Entry 7W9V (electron microscopy, 3.95 A resolution); this record covers chains F and I of the 11 polymer chains in the assembly.

== Chain F ==
Molecule: Histone H4
Source organism: Homo sapiens
UniProt: P62805 (H4_HUMAN); residues 0-102 here correspond to UniProt positions 1-103 (UniProt number = residue number + 1)
Amino-acid sequence (106 residues; each row starts with the number of its first residue; numbers below 1 keep their minus sign (Gly-3 is residue -3)):
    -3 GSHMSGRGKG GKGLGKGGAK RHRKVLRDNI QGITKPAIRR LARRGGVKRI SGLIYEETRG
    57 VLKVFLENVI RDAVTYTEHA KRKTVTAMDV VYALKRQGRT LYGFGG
Disordered / not traced: -3 to 24
Construct notes: expression tag (-3 to -1)
Swiss-Prot annotation at these positions:
  - DNA-binding region: Lys16 to Lys20
  - modified residue: Ser1 (N-acetylserine), Arg3 (Asymmetric dimethylarginine), Lys5 (N6-(2-hydroxyisobutyryl)lysine), Lys8 (N6-(2-hydroxyisobutyryl)lysine), Lys12 (N6-(2-hydroxyisobutyryl)lysine), Lys16 (N6-(2-hydroxyisobutyryl)lysine), Lys20 (N6,N6,N6-trimethyllysine), Lys31 (N6-(2-hydroxyisobutyryl)lysine), Lys44 (N6-(2-hydroxyisobutyryl)lysine), Ser47 (Phosphoserine), Tyr51 (Phosphotyrosine), Lys59 (N6-(2-hydroxyisobutyryl)lysine), Lys77 (N6-(2-hydroxyisobutyryl)lysine), Lys79 (N6-(2-hydroxyisobutyryl)lysine), Thr80 (Phosphothreonine), Tyr88 (Phosphotyrosine), Lys91 (N6-(2-hydroxyisobutyryl)lysine)
  - cross-link (Glycyl lysine isopeptide (Lys-Gly)): Lys12 (interchain with G-Cter in SUMO2), Lys20 (interchain with G-Cter in SUMO2), Lys31 (interchain with G-Cter in SUMO2), Lys59 (interchain with G-Cter in SUMO2), Lys79 (interchain with G-Cter in SUMO2), Lys91 (interchain with G-Cter in SUMO2)

== Chain I ==
Molecule: 145-nt DNA strand
Sequence (145 nucleotides; row label = number of the first residue in the row; numbers below 1 keep their minus sign (DA-72 is residue -72)):
   -72 ATCAGAATCC CGGTGCCGAG GCCGCTCAAT TGGTCGTAGA CAGCTCTAGC ACCGCTTAAA
   -12 CGCACGTACG CGCTGTCCCC CGCGTTTTAA CCGCCAAGGG GATTACTCCC TAGTCTCCAG
    48 GCACGTGTCA GATATATACA TCGAT

== Chain F / chain I interface ==
Residue-residue contacts - 10 pairs, chain F then chain I:
  Arg35(F) with DC8(I), salt bridge to the phosphate
  Arg45(F) with DC7(I), phosphate contact; DC8(I), phosphate contact
  Ile46(F) with DC7(I), sugar contact; DC8(I), hydrogen bond to the phosphate
  Gly48(F) with DC7(I), phosphate contact
  Arg78(F) with DG28(I), phosphate contact
  Lys79(F) with DG27(I), salt bridge to the phosphate; DG28(I), hydrogen bond to the phosphate
  Thr80(F) with DG28(I), hydrogen bond to the phosphate
Also at the interface, not in a pair above, chain F (12 interface residues in all): Arg39, Lys44, Ser47, Tyr51, Lys77
Also at the interface, not in a pair above, chain I (6 interface residues in all): DG9, DA29

== Summary ==
The interface between chain F and chain I involves 12 residues on one side and 6 on the other, with 3 hydrogen
bonds and 2 salt bridges. Polar contacts include Ile46(F)-DC8(I), Lys79(F)-DG28(I) and Thr80(F)-DG28(I).
UniProt lists a DNA-binding region on chain F.
Here chain F is Histone H4 (Homo sapiens) and chain I is a 145-nt DNA strand. Entry 7W9V (Cryo-EM structure of
nucleosome in complex with p300 acetyltransferase catalytic core (complex I)) was determined by electron
microscopy.
